PDB entry 2VM2 | X-ray diffraction, 1.80 A resolution | chain A

[Chain A]
Molecule: Thioredoxin H isoform 1.
Source organism: Hordeum vulgare VAR. distichum
Notes: EC 1.8.1.9
Reference sequence: Q7XZK3 (Q7XZK3_HORVD); residue numbers follow UniProt; this construct covers 1-118
Chain sequence (118 residues; numbered 1 to 118; the number before each row is that of its first residue):
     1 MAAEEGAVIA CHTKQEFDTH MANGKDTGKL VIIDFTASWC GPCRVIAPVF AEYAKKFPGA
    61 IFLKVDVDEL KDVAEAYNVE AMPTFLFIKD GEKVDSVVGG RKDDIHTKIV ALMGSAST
Unresolved in the structure: 1-5, 116-118
Disulfide bonds: Cys-40/Cys-43
What the authors report for this chain:
  - interface residues: Trp-39 to Pro-42, Ala-81 to Pro-83, Val-98 to Gly-100
  - catalytic residues: Asp-34 (by similarity / conservation)
  - catalytic residues: Cys-40 (proposed by the authors, not directly observed)
  - specificity-determining residues: Arg-101 (proposed by the authors, not directly observed)

[Summary]
The paper reports catalytic residues Asp-34 and Cys-40; interface residues Trp-39, Ala-81 and Val-98.
Chain A is Thioredoxin H isoform 1. (Hordeum vulgare VAR. distichum); the structure, Crystal structure of
barley thioredoxin h isoform 1 crystallized using PEG as precipitant, was determined by X-ray diffraction
(same publication as 2VLT, 2VLU, 2VLV and 2VM1).
